PDB entry 7CBZ | X-ray diffraction, 2.61 A resolution | chains A and F of the 6 polymer chains in the assembly

# Chain A
Molecule: Tubulin alpha-1B chain
Source organism: Sus scrofa
Reference sequence: Q2XVP4 (TBA1B_PIG); residue numbers follow UniProt; this construct covers 1-451
Sequence (451 residues; each row starts with the number of its first residue):
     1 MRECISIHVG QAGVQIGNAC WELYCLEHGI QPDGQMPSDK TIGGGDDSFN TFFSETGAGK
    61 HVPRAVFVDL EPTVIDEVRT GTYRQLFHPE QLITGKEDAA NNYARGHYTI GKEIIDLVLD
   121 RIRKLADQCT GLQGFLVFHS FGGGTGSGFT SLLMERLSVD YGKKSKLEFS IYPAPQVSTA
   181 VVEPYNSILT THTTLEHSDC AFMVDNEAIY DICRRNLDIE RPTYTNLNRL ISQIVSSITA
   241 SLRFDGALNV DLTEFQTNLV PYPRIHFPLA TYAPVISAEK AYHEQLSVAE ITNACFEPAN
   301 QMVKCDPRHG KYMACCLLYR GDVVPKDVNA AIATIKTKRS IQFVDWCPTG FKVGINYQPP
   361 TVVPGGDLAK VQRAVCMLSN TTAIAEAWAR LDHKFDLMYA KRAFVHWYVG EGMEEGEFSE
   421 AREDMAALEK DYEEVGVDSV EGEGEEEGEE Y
Disordered / not traced: 439-451
Ion coordination: Ca2+: D39, T41, D47, N50, E55
Residues lining bound ligands:
  - FUO (2-[5-[4-[2-[4-(2-cyclopropylethanoyl)piperazin-1-yl]ethoxy]phenyl]pyridin-2-yl]-N-(phenylmethyl)ethanamide): Q176, V177, S178, T179, R221, P222, T223, Y224
  - GTP (guanosine-5'-triphosphate): G10, Q11, A12, Q15, I16, D69, D98, A99, A100, N101, S140, G142, G143, G144, T145, G146, I171, S178, E183, N206, Y224, N228, I231
Swiss-Prot annotation at these positions:
  - motif: M1 to C4 (MREC motif)
  - active site: E254
  - binding site (GTP): G10, Q11, A12, Q15, E71, A99, S140, G143, G144, T145, G146, T179, E183, N206, Y224, N228, L252
  - binding site (Mg(2+)): E71
  - site: Y451 (Involved in polymerization)
  - modified residue: K40 (N6,N6,N6-trimethyllysine), S48 (Phosphoserine), S232 (Phosphoserine), Y282 (3'-nitrotyrosine), R339 (Omega-N-methylarginine), S439 (Phosphoserine), E443 (5-glutamyl polyglutamate), E445 (5-glutamyl polyglutamate), Y451 (3'-nitrotyrosine)
  - cross-link (Glycyl lysine isopeptide (Lys-Gly)): K326 (interchain with G-Cter in ubiquitin), K370 (interchain with G-Cter in ubiquitin)

# Chain F
Molecule: Tubulin tyrosine ligase
Source organism: Gallus gallus
Reference sequence: E1BQ43 (E1BQ43_CHICK); residues 1-378 here = UniProt positions 1-378
Sequence (383 residues; row label = number of the first residue in the row):
     1 MYTFVVRDEN SSVYAEVSRL LLATGQWKRL RKDNPRFNLM LGERNRLPFG RLGHEPGLVQ
    61 LVNYYRGADK LCRKASLVKL IKTSPELSES CTWFPESYVI YPTNLKTPVA PAQNGIRHLI
   121 NNTRTDEREV FLAAYNRRRE GREGNVWIAK SSAGAKGEGI LISSEASELL DFIDEQGQVH
   181 VIQKYLEKPL LLEPGHRKFD IRSWVLVDHL YNIYLYREGV LRTSSEPYNS ANFQDKTCHL
   241 TNHCIQKEYS KNYGRYEEGN EMFFEEFNQY LMDALNTTLE NSILLQIKHI IRSCLMCIEP
   301 AISTKHLHYQ SFQLFGFDFM VDEELKVWLI EVNGAPACAQ KLYAELCQGI VDVAISSVFP
   361 LADTGQKTSQ PTSIFIKLHH HHH
Disordered / not traced: 101-124, 223-256, 363-371, 381-383
Sequence notes: expression tag (379-383)
Ion coordination: Mg2+: E331, V332, N333

# How chain A and chain F interact
Pairs across the interface - 21 pairs, chain A then chain F:
  Q176(A) - P56(F)
  E207(A) - G53(F)
  E207(A) - H54(F)  salt bridge
  E297(A) - H306(F)
  P298(A) - H306(F)
  P298(A) - L307(F)  hydrophobic
  K304(A) - H54(F)
  K304(A) - H308(F)
  D306(A) - R66(F)
  R308(A) - P300(F)  hydrogen bond (side chain-backbone)
  R308(A) - A301(F)  hydrogen bond (side chain-backbone)
  R308(A) - I302(F)
  R308(A) - S303(F)  hydrogen bond (side chain-backbone)
  H309(A) - R66(F)  hydrogen bond (side chain-backbone)
  H309(A) - G67(F)
  H309(A) - A301(F)
  S340(A) - A301(F)
  E386(A) - R66(F)  salt bridge
  R390(A) - G50(F)
  R390(A) - H54(F)
  H393(A) - R51(F)  hydrogen bond
Also at the interface, not in a pair above, chain A (15 interface residues in all): P175, C305, K338
Also at the interface, not in a pair above, chain F (16 interface residues in all): G57, E299

# In short
15 residues of chain A face 16 of chain F across their interface, with 5 hydrogen bonds and 2 salt bridges.
Polar pairs include E207(A)-H54(F), E386(A)-R66(F) and R308(A)-P300(F). Ligands of chain A: GTP and compound
FUO.
Chain A is Tubulin alpha-1B chain (Sus scrofa) and chain F is Tubulin tyrosine ligase (Gallus gallus); the
structure, Crystal structure of T2R-TTL-A31 complex, was determined by X-ray diffraction.
